PDB entry 2R8E | X-ray diffraction, 1.40 A resolution | chains A and F of the 8 polymer chains in the assembly

[Chain A (and F)]
Name: 3-deoxy-D-manno-octulosonate 8-phosphate phosphatase
From: Escherichia coli O6
Notes: EC 3.1.3.45; chain F of this document is another copy of the same molecule, construct and numbering; everything in this record applies to it too
Reference sequence: P67653 (KDSC_ECOL6); residues 1-188 here = UniProt positions 1-188
Chain sequence (188 residues; each row starts with the number of its first residue):
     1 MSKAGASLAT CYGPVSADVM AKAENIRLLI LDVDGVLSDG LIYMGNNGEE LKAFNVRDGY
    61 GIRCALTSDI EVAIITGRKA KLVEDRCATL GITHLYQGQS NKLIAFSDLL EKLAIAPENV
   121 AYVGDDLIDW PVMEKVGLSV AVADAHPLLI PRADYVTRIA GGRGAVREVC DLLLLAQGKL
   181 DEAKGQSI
Not modelled in the structure: 1-7, 181-188 (chain F: 1-7)
Bound ions: Mg2+: Asp32, Asp34, Asp125
UniProt features mapped onto this chain:
  - binding site (Mg(2+)): Asp32, Asp34, Asp125
  - binding site (substrate): Asp34, Asn55 to Gly59, Arg63, Arg78, Arg86, Lys102
Reported in the primary citation:
  - self-association interface (contacts with another copy of this molecule): Leu41, Tyr43, Leu51
  - Mg2+ coordination: Asp32, Asp34, Asp125
  - conformationally variable residues (loop rearrangement, side-chain flip): Thr76, Ser100, Lys102
  - catalytic residues: Asp32 (citing earlier work)

[Interface between chain A and chain F]
Pairs across the interface - 8 pairs, chain A then chain F:
  Pro14(A) with Pro147(F); Pro151(F), hydrophobic
  Val15(A) with Pro151(F)
  Ser16(A) with Pro151(F)
  Pro147(A) with Pro14(F)
  Pro151(A) with Pro14(F), hydrophobic; Val15(F); Ser16(F)

[Overview]
The chain A/chain F interface involves 5 residues from each chain. Asp32(A), Asp34(A) and Asp125(A) coordinate
Mg2+. UniProt lists 3 Mg2+-binding residues and 10 substrate-binding residues on chain A. The paper reports
the catalytic residue Asp32(A); Mg2+ coordination by Asp32(A), Asp34(A) and Asp125(A).
Chain A and chain F are both 3-deoxy-D-manno-octulosonate 8-phosphate phosphatase (Escherichia coli O6); the
structure, Crystal structure of YrbI from Escherichia coli in complex with Mg, was determined by X-ray
diffraction together with 3HYC, 3I6B, 2R8X, 2R8Y and 2R8Z from the same study.
